PDB entry 8BPF | electron microscopy, 3.50 A resolution | chains A and K of the 12 polymer chains in the assembly

Chain A (and K):
Protein: Immunoglobulin heavy constant mu
Organism: Homo sapiens
Notes: chain K of this document is another copy of the same molecule, construct and numbering; everything in this record applies to it too
Sequence (348 residues; row label = number of the first residue in the row):
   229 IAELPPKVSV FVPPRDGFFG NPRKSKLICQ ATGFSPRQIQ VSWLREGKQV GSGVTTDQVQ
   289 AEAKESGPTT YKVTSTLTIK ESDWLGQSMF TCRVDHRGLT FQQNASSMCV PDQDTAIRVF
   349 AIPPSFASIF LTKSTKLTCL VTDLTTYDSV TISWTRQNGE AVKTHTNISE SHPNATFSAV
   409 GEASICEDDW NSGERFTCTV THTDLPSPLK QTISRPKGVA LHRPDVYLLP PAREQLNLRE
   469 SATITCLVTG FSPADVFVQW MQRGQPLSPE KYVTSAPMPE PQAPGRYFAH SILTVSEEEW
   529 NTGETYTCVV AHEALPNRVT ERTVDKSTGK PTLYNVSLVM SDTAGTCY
Not modelled in the structure: 229-345 (chain K: 229-345, 576)
Disulfide bonds: Cys367-Cys426, Cys474-Cys536
Covalent attachments: N-acetylglucosamine (NAG) linked to Asn563
Reported in the primary citation:
  - post-translational modification sites: Asn563
  - specificity-determining residues: Arg467, Arg514 (proposed by the authors, not directly observed)
  - specificity-determining residues: Arg467, Arg514 (by similarity / conservation)

How chain A and chain K interact:
Contacting residue pairs (4; chain A residue first):
  Gly573(A) - Arg461(K)
  Thr574(A) - Arg461(K)
  Thr574(A) - Glu462(K)
  Thr574(A) - Asn465(K)  hydrogen bond
Also at the interface, not in a pair above, chain A (4 interface residues in all): Tyr562, Tyr576
Also at the interface, not in a pair above, chain K (4 interface residues in all): Asp570

In short:
Chain A and chain K each contribute 4 residues to their interface, with 1 hydrogen bond. Its one
hydrogen-bonded contact is Thr574(A)-Asn465(K). N-acetylglucosamine is covalently linked to Asn563(A). From
the paper: specificity determinants Arg467(A) and Arg514(A); a modification site at Asn563(A).
Chain A and chain K are both Immunoglobulin heavy constant mu (Homo sapiens); the structure, FcMR binding at
subunit Fcu1 of IgM pentamer, was determined by electron microscopy, deposited together with 8BPE and 8BPG.
